5CGI - chains O and P of the 28 polymer chains in the assembly; structure by X-ray diffraction, 2.80 A resolution.

[Chain O]
Protein: Proteasome subunit alpha type-2
Organism: Saccharomyces cerevisiae (strain ATCC 204508 / S288c)
Notes: EC 3.4.25.1
UniProtKB: P23639 (PSA2_YEAST); residue numbers follow UniProt; this construct covers 1-250
Chain sequence (250 residues; row label = number of the first residue in the row):
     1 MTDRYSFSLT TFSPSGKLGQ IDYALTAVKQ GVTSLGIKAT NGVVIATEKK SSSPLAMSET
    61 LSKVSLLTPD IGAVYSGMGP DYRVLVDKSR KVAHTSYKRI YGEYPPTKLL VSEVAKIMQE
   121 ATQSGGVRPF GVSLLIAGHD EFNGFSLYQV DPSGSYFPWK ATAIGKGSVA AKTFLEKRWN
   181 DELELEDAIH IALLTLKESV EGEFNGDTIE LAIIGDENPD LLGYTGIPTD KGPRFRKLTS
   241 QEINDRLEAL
UniProt features mapped onto this chain:
  - cross-link: Lys-108 (Glycyl lysine isopeptide (Lys-Gly) (interchain with G-Cter in ubiquitin))

[Chain P]
Protein: Proteasome subunit alpha type-3
Organism: Saccharomyces cerevisiae (strain ATCC 204508 / S288c)
Notes: EC 3.4.25.1
UniProtKB: P23638 (PSA3_YEAST); residues 0-257 here correspond to UniProt positions 1-258 (UniProt number = residue number + 1)
Chain sequence (258 residues; row label = number of the first residue in the row; numbering starts at 0):
     0 MGSRRYDSRT TIFSPEGRLY QVEYALESIS HAGTAIGIMA SDGIVLAAER KVTSTLLEQD
    60 TSTEKLYKLN DKIAVAVAGL TADAEILINT ARIHAQNYLK TYNEDIPVEI LVRRLSDIKQ
   120 GYTQHGGLRP FGVSFIYAGY DDRYGYQLYT SNPSGNYTGW KAISVGANTS AAQTLLQMDY
   180 KDDMKVDDAI ELALKTLSKT TDSSALTYDR LEFATIRKGA NDGEVYQKIF KPQEIKDILV
   240 KTGITKKDED EEADEDMK
Unresolved in the structure: 0, 245-257
UniProt features mapped onto this chain:
  - cross-link (Glycyl lysine isopeptide (Lys-Gly)): Lys-99 (interchain with G-Cter in ubiquitin), Lys-198 (interchain with G-Cter in ubiquitin), Lys-230 (interchain with G-Cter in ubiquitin)

[How chain O and chain P interact]
Residue-residue contacts (61):
  Arg-4(O) / Ser-2(P)  hydrogen bond (backbone-side chain)
  Tyr-5(O) / Ser-2(P)
  Tyr-5(O) / Tyr-5(P)
  Ser-6(O) / Gly-125(P)
  Ser-6(O) / Leu-127(P)
  Phe-7(O) / Ser-2(P)
  Phe-7(O) / Tyr-5(P)
  Phe-7(O) / Asp-6(P)
  Phe-7(O) / Gly-126(P)
  Ser-8(O) / Gly-126(P)  hydrogen bond (backbone-backbone)
  Ser-8(O) / Leu-127(P)
  Ser-8(O) / Arg-128(P)  hydrogen bond (side chain-backbone)
  Thr-10(O) / Arg-128(P)
  Thr-11(O) / Ser-7(P)
  Thr-11(O) / Thr-9(P)
  Thr-11(O) / Gln-20(P)
  Phe-12(O) / Gln-20(P)  hydrogen bond (backbone-side chain)
  Phe-12(O) / Tyr-23(P)
  Phe-12(O) / Ala-24(P)  hydrophobic
  Phe-12(O) / Arg-128(P)
  Phe-12(O) / Pro-129(P)
  Phe-12(O) / Gly-131(P)
  Ser-13(O) / Tyr-23(P)
  Pro-14(O) / Tyr-23(P)  hydrophobic
  Pro-14(O) / Glu-26(P)
  Ser-15(O) / Glu-26(P)
  Gly-16(O) / Tyr-23(P)
  Gly-16(O) / Ser-27(P)  hydrogen bond (backbone-side chain)
  Lys-38(O) / Glu-57(P)  salt bridge
  Ser-112(O) / Glu-84(P)
  Lys-116(O) / Ile-85(P)
  Gln-119(O) / Ala-81(P)
  Gln-119(O) / Asp-82(P)  hydrogen bond
  Gln-119(O) / Ile-85(P)
  Gln-119(O) / Arg-128(P)
  Thr-122(O) / Arg-128(P)  hydrogen bond (backbone-side chain)
  Gln-123(O) / Tyr-121(P)
  Gln-123(O) / Leu-127(P)
  Gln-123(O) / Arg-128(P)  hydrogen bond (side chain-backbone)
  Gln-123(O) / Pro-129(P)
  Gln-123(O) / Phe-130(P)
  Gly-125(O) / Leu-127(P)
  Ser-153(O) / Ala-81(P)
  Gly-154(O) / Ala-81(P)
  Ser-155(O) / Ala-81(P)
  Tyr-156(O) / Glu-84(P)  hydrogen bond
  Phe-157(O) / Leu-56(P)  hydrophobic
  Pro-158(O) / Leu-56(P)
  Pro-158(O) / Glu-57(P)  hydrogen bond (backbone-backbone)
  Pro-158(O) / Thr-60(P)
  Pro-158(O) / Ser-61(P)
  Trp-159(O) / Ser-53(P)
  Trp-159(O) / Leu-55(P)
  Trp-159(O) / Leu-56(P)
  Lys-160(O) / Thr-54(P)
  Lys-160(O) / Leu-55(P)  hydrogen bond (backbone-backbone)
  Lys-160(O) / Leu-56(P)
  Lys-160(O) / Glu-57(P)
  Ala-161(O) / Leu-55(P)
  Leu-175(O) / Leu-55(P)  hydrophobic
  Glu-176(O) / Thr-54(P)
Other interface residues (no listed pair), chain O (34 interface residues in all): Leu-18, Ser-124, Tyr-148, Trp-179
Other interface residues (no listed pair), chain P (32 interface residues in all): His-30, Leu-79, Thr-80

[In short]
34 residues of chain O and 32 residues of chain P are in contact; the contacts include 11 hydrogen bonds and 1
salt bridge. Among the polar pairs are Lys-38(O)/Glu-57(P), Arg-4(O)/Ser-2(P) and Ser-8(O)/Arg-128(P).
Chain O is Proteasome subunit alpha type-2 and chain P is Proteasome subunit alpha type-3, both from
Saccharomyces cerevisiae (strain ATCC 204508 / S288c); the structure, Yeast 20S proteasome beta5-G48C mutant
in complex with ONX 0914, was determined by X-ray diffraction (same publication as 5CGH, 5CGF and 5CGG).
